4CKJ - chain A; structure by X-ray diffraction, 1.65 A resolution.

== Chain A ==
Protein: Proto-oncogene tyrosine-protein kinase receptor ret
Source organism: Homo sapiens
Notes: EC 2.7.10.1
UniProt: P07949 (RET_HUMAN); residue numbers follow UniProt; this construct covers 705-1013
Amino-acid sequence (314 residues; numbered 700 to 1013; the number before each row is that of its first residue):
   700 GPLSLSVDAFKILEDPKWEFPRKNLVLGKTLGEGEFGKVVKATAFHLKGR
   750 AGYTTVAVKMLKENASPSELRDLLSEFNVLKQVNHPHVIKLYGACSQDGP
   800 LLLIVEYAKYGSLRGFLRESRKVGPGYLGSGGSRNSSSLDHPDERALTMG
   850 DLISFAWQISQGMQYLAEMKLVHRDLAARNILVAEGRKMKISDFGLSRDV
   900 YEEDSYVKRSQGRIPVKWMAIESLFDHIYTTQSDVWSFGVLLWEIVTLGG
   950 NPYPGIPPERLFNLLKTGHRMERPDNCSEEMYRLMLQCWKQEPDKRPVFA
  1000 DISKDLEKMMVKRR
Unresolved in the structure: 823-843
Modified / non-standard residues: Tyr905 (o-phosphotyrosine; PTR)
Sequence notes: expression tag (700-704)
Ligand contacts: adenosine (ADN): Leu730, Gly731, Glu732, Gly733, Val738, Ala756, Lys758, Ile788, Val804, Glu805, Tyr806, Ala807, Gly810, Ser811, Arg878, Leu881, Asp892
Curated features (UniProtKB/Swiss-Prot):
  - active site: Asp874 (Proton acceptor)
  - binding site (ATP): Leu730 to Val738, Lys758
  - binding site (semaxanib): Glu805 to Ala807
  - site: Asp707, Ala708 (Cleavage), Leu712, Glu713 (Breakpoint for translocation to form PCM1-RET)
  - modified residue (Phosphotyrosine): Tyr806, Tyr809, Tyr826, Tyr900, Tyr905, Tyr981
  - natural variant: Leu730 (L730I: Confers resistance to vandetanib, lenvatinib, cabozantinib and nintedanib inhibitors; L730V: Confers resistance to vandetanib, cabozantinib and nintedanib inhibitors), Glu732 (E732K: Confers resistance to cabozantinib inhibitor), Val738 (V738A: Confers resistance to vandetanib, lenvatinib, cabozantinib and nintedanib inhibitors), Glu762 (E762Q: In HSCR1), Ser765 (S765P: In HSCR1), Ser767 (S767R: In HSCR1), Glu768 (E768D: In MTC), Val778 (V778I: In a patient with renal agenesis; uncertain significance), Asn783 (N783S: In HSCR1), Leu790 (L790F: In MEN2A and MTC), Tyr791 (Y791F: In HSCR1, pheochromocytoma, MTC and MEN2A), Val804 (V804L: In MTC; V804M: In MTC), 24 further natural variant entries in UniProt
  - mutagenesis: Asp707 (D707N: Impaired cleavage by caspase-3 and loss of induced cell death), Glu734 (E734A: Enhanced protein autophosphorylation due to enhanced substrate presentation in trans), Lys758 (K758R/M: Loss of kinase activity. No effect on interaction with and dissociation from CBLC and CD2AP), Arg912 (R912A: Enhanced protein autophosphorylation due to enhanced substrate presentation in trans), Ile913 (I913A: Enhanced protein autophosphorylation due to enhanced substrate presentation in trans)
Reported in the primary citation:
  - contacts within the chain: Ser765-Glu768 (hydrogen bond), Asp771-Arg912
  - conformationally variable residues (side-chain flip): Phe735, Glu768
  - post-translational modification sites: Tyr981
  - mutagenesis - E734A, Y900F, R912A, I913A: unchanged catalytic activity
  - mutagenesis - K758M: abolished catalytic activity
  - disease-associated variants - V804M: increased catalytic activity
  - disease-associated variants - M918T: increased binding to ATP
  - disease-associated variants - M918T (4 degC lower): decreased stability
  - mutagenesis - Y905F: decreased catalytic activity
  - mutagenesis - M918T: increased catalytic activity on ATP
  - mutagenesis - V804M: unchanged catalytic activity on ATP
  - mutagenesis - M918T: increased binding to ATP
  - mutagenesis - M918T: decreased stability

== Overview ==
Chain A binds adenosine. Curated annotation (UniProt) lists active-site residue Asp874, 10 ATP-binding
residues, 3 semaxanib-binding residues and 6 mutagenesis sites. The paper reports that K758M abolishes
catalytic activity; a modification site at Tyr981; 8 substitutions were tested in all.
Chain A is Proto-oncogene tyrosine-protein kinase receptor ret (Homo sapiens); the structure, Crystal
structure of RET tyrosine kinase domain bound to adenosine, was determined by X-ray diffraction (same
publication as 4CKI).
